Entry 6MA3 (X-ray diffraction, 2.00 A resolution); this record covers chains A and B.

[Chain A]
Molecule: UDP-N-acetylglucosamine--peptide N-acetylglucosaminyltransferase 110 kDa subunit
Organism: Homo sapiens
Notes: EC 2.4.1.255
UniProtKB: O15294 (OGT1_HUMAN), isoform O15294-2; residues 313-1031 here correspond to UniProt positions 197-915 (UniProt number = residue number - 116)
Amino-acid sequence (723 residues; numbered 309 to 1031; the number before each row is that of its first residue):
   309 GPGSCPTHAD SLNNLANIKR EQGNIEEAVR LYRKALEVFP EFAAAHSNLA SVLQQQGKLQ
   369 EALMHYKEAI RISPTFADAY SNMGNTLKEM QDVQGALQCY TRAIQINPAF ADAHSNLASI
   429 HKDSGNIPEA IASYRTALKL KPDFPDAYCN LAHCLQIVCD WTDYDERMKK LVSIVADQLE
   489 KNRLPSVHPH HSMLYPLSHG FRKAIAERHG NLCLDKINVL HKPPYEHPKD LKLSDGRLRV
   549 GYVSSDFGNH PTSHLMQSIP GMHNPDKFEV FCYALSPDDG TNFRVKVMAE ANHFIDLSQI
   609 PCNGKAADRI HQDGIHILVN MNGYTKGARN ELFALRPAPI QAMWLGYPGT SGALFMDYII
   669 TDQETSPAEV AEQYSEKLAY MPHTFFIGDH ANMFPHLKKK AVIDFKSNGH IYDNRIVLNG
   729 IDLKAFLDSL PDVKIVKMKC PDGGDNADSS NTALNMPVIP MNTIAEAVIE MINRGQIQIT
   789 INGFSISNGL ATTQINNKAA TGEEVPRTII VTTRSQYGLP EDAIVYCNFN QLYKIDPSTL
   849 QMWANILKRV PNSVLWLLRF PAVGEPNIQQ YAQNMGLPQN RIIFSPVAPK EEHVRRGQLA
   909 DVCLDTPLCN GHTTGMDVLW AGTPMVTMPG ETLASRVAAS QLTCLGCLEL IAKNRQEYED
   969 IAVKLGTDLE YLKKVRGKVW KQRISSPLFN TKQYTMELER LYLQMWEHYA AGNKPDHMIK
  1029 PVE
Disordered / not traced: 309-312, 715-718, 747-761, 1029-1031
Differences from the reference sequence: expression tag (309-312)
Small-molecule neighbours: JAJ (4-{2-[(1R)-2-{(carboxymethyl)[(thiophen-2-yl)methyl]amino}-2-oxo-1-{[(2-oxo-1,2-dihydroquinolin-6-yl)sulfonyl]amino}ethyl]phenoxy}butanoic acid): His-558, Pro-559, His-562, Phe-837, Asn-838, Gln-839, Lys-842, Leu-866, Phe-868, Pro-894, Val-895, Ala-896, Pro-897, Lys-898, His-901, Arg-904, His-920, Thr-921, Thr-922
Swiss-Prot annotation at these positions:
  - active site: His-624 (Proton acceptor)
What the authors report for this chain:
  - binding site for JAJ: Lys-842, Ala-896, Lys-898, His-901, Arg-904, Thr-921

[Chain B]
Molecule: Host Cell Factor 1 peptide
Amino-acid sequence (16 residues; each row starts with the number of its first residue):
    11 THETGTTNTA TTATSN
Disordered / not traced: 11, 25-26

[Interface between chain A and chain B]
Residue-residue contacts - 46 pairs, chain A then chain B:
  Asp-318(A) with Ala-23(B); Thr-24(B)
  Asn-321(A) with Thr-21(B), hydrogen bond (side chain-backbone); Ala-23(B)
  Asn-322(A) with Thr-22(B); Ala-23(B), hydrogen bond (side chain-backbone)
  Asn-325(A) with Thr-21(B), hydrogen bond (side chain-backbone)
  Arg-328(A) with Asn-18(B)
  Phe-350(A) with Ala-23(B), hydrophobic
  Ala-352(A) with Thr-21(B)
  Asn-356(A) with Ala-20(B); Thr-21(B), hydrogen bond (side chain-backbone)
  Ser-359(A) with Asn-18(B), hydrogen bond
  Gln-362(A) with Asn-18(B), hydrogen bond
  Phe-384(A) with Thr-21(B)
  Asp-386(A) with Thr-19(B); Thr-21(B), hydrogen bond
  Asn-390(A) with Asn-18(B); Thr-19(B), hydrogen bond (side chain-backbone)
  Asn-393(A) with Thr-16(B); Thr-17(B), hydrogen bond (side chain-backbone); Asn-18(B), hydrogen bond
  Lys-396(A) with Glu-13(B); Thr-14(B), hydrogen bond (side chain-backbone); Thr-16(B)
  Gln-399(A) with Glu-13(B)
  Tyr-408(A) with Thr-16(B)
  Phe-418(A) with Thr-19(B)
  Asp-420(A) with Thr-19(B), hydrogen bond
  Asn-424(A) with Thr-16(B); Thr-17(B), hydrogen bond (side chain-backbone)
  Ser-427(A) with Thr-14(B); Thr-16(B)
  Lys-430(A) with Thr-14(B)
  Asp-431(A) with His-12(B); Glu-13(B); Thr-14(B), hydrogen bond
  Tyr-442(A) with Thr-14(B)
  Phe-452(A) with Thr-17(B)
  Asp-454(A) with Thr-16(B); Thr-17(B), hydrogen bond
  Asn-458(A) with Thr-14(B); Gly-15(B)
  His-496(A) with His-12(B)
  His-499(A) with His-12(B), hydrogen bond
  Lys-634(A) with His-12(B)
Also at the interface, not in a pair above, chain A (32 interface residues in all): His-498, Thr-633

[Overview]
32 residues of chain A face 13 of chain B across their interface; the contacts include 16 hydrogen bonds.
Polar contacts include Asn-321(A)/Thr-21(B), Asn-322(A)/Ala-23(B) and Asn-325(A)/Thr-21(B). Bound to chain A:
compound JAJ. UniProt lists active-site residue His-624(A) on chain A. The paper reports a binding site for
JAJ at Lys-842(A), Ala-896(A) and Lys-898(A) among others.
Chain A is UDP-N-acetylglucosamine--peptide N-acetylglucosaminyltransferase 110 kDa subunit (Homo sapiens) and
chain B is Host Cell Factor 1 peptide; the structure, Crystal structure of human O-GlcNAc transferase bound to
a peptide from HCF-1 pro-repeat 2 (11-26) and ..., was determined by X-ray diffraction together with 6MA1,
6MA2, 6MA4 and 6MA5 from the same study.
